PDB entry 7SHS | electron microscopy, 4.10 A resolution (low resolution: residue-level contacts below are approximate; hydrogen-bond / salt-bridge calls are withheld) | chains A and B of the 3 polymer chains in the assembly

# Chain A (and B)
Molecule: ChRmine
Source organism: Rhodomonas lens
Notes: chain B of this document is another copy of the same molecule, construct and numbering; everything in this record applies to it too
Sequence (317 residues; row label = number of the first residue in the row):
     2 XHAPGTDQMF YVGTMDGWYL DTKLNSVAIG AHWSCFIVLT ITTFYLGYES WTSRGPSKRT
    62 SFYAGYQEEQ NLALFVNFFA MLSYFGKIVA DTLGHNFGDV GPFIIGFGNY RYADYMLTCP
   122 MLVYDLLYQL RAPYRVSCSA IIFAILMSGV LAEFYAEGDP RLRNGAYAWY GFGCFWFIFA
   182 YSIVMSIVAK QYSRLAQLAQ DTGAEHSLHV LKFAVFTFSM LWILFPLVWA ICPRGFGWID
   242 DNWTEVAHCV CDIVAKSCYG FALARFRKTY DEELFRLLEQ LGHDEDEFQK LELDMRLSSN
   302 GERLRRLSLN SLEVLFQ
Disordered / not traced: 2, 286-318
Modified / non-standard residues: AYA (N-acetylalanine) at position 2

# How chain A and chain B interact
Residue-residue contacts (41; chain A residue first):
  Met16(A) - His3(B)
  Met16(A) - Phe11(B)
  Met16(A) - Thr15(B)
  Asp17(A) - His3(B)
  Trp19(A) - Phe155(B)
  Trp19(A) - Tyr156(B)
  Tyr20(A) - His3(B)
  Tyr20(A) - Phe11(B)
  Tyr20(A) - Gly159(B)
  Tyr20(A) - Asp160(B)
  Tyr20(A) - Arg162(B)
  Asp22(A) - Arg162(B)
  Ser51(A) - Tyr135(B)
  Phe63(A) - Tyr135(B)
  Ala65(A) - Tyr135(B)
  Gly66(A) - Pro134(B)
  Gly66(A) - Tyr135(B)
  Tyr67(A) - Arg195(B)
  Tyr67(A) - His284(B)
  Tyr67(A) - Asp285(B)
  Glu69(A) - Tyr135(B)
  Glu69(A) - Arg136(B)
  Glu69(A) - Val137(B)
  Asn72(A) - Tyr135(B)
  Phe76(A) - Ser138(B)
  Phe76(A) - Ala141(B)
  Phe79(A) - Ile142(B)
  Phe79(A) - Trp177(B)
  Phe80(A) - Phe144(B)
  Met82(A) - Phe173(B)
  Leu83(A) - Trp170(B)
  Phe86(A) - Trp170(B)
  Phe86(A) - Phe173(B)
  Gly87(A) - Trp170(B)
  Val90(A) - Tyr156(B)
  Val90(A) - Trp170(B)
  Leu94(A) - Leu163(B)
  Pro103(A) - Phe155(B)
  Ile105(A) - Phe104(B)
  Phe108(A) - Met148(B)
  Phe108(A) - Leu152(B)
Also at the interface, not in a pair above, chain A (29 interface residues in all): His96, Phe104, Ile106, Gly107, Leu118
Also at the interface, not in a pair above, chain B (31 interface residues in all): Pro5, Val13, Ile106, Gly166, Leu282

# In short
The interface between chain A and chain B involves 29 residues on one side and 31 on the other.
Chain A and chain B are both ChRmine (Rhodomonas lens); the structure, Apo-ChRmine in MSP1E3D1 lipid nanodisc,
was determined by electron microscopy, deposited together with 7SFJ and 7SFK.
